Entry 1RLB (X-ray diffraction, 3.10 A resolution); this record covers chains A and D of the 6 polymer chains in the assembly.

== Chain A (and D) ==
Name: Transthyretin
From: Homo sapiens
Notes: chain D of this document is another copy of the same molecule, construct and numbering; everything in this record applies to it too
Reference sequence: P02766 (TTHY_HUMAN); residues 1-127 here = UniProt positions 1-127
Amino-acid sequence (127 residues; row label = number of the first residue in the row):
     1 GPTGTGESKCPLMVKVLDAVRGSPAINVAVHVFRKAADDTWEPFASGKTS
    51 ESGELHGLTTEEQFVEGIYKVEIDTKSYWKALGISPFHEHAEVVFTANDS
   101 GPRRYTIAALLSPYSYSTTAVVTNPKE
Not modelled in the structure: 1-4 (chain D: 1-7)

== Interface between chain A and chain D ==
Pairs across the interface (15; chain A residue first):
  A19(A) - S112(D)
  A19(A) - P113(D)
  A19(A) - Y114(D)  hydrogen bond (backbone-backbone)
  A19(A) - S115(D)
  V20(A) - P113(D)
  V20(A) - Y114(D)
  G22(A) - Y114(D)
  L110(A) - S115(D)
  S112(A) - S112(D)
  P113(A) - A19(D)
  P113(A) - V20(D)
  Y114(A) - A19(D)  hydrogen bond (backbone-backbone)
  Y114(A) - V20(D)
  Y114(A) - G22(D)
  S115(A) - L110(D)

== Overview ==
Chain A and chain D each contribute 8 residues to their interface; the contacts include 2 hydrogen bonds. The
hydrogen-bonded pair A19(A)-Y114(D) is a backbone contact.
Both chains are Transthyretin (Homo sapiens). Entry 1RLB (Retinol binding protein complexed with
transthyretin) was determined by X-ray diffraction.
